PDB entry 6UG8 | X-ray diffraction, 1.89 A resolution | chains L and H

== Chain L ==
Name: ch28/11 Fab light chain
Organism: Mus musculus
Notes: antibody fragment or engineered binder
Chain sequence (213 residues; row label = number of the first residue in the row):
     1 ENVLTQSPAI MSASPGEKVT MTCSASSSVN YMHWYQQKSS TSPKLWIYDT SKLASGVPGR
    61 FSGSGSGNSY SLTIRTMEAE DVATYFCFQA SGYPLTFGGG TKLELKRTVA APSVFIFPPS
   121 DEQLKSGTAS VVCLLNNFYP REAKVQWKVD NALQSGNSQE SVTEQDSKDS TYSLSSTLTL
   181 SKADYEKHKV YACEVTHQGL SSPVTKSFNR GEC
Not modelled in the structure: 213
Cystine bridges: Cys23-Cys87, Cys133-Cys193

== Chain H ==
Name: ch28/11 Fab heavy chain
Organism: Mus musculus
Notes: antibody fragment or engineered binder
Chain sequence (218 residues; row label = number of the first residue in the row):
     1 QVQLKESGPG LVAPSQSLSI TCTVSGFSLN SYGVSWVRQP PGKGLEWLGV IWGDGSTNYH
    61 SALMSRLRIS KDNSKRQVFL KLNSLQTDDT ATYYCTKPGS GYAFAYWGQG TLVTVSSAST
   121 KGPSVFPLAP SSKSTSGGTA ALGCLVKDYF PEPVTVSWNS GALTSGVHTF PAVLQSSGLY
   181 SLSSVVTVPS SSLGTQTYIC NVNHKPSNTK VDKKVEPA
Not modelled in the structure: 133-137
Cystine bridges: Cys22-Cys95, Cys144-Cys200

== How chain L and chain H interact ==
Residue-residue contacts (59; chain L residue first):
  Glu1(L) with His60(H), salt bridge
  His33(L) with Gly101(H), hydrogen bond (side chain-backbone); Ala103(H)
  Tyr35(L) with Ala103(H); Phe104(H), hydrogen bond (side chain-backbone); Trp107(H), hydrophobic
  Gln37(L) with Gln39(H), hydrogen bond; Tyr94(H)
  Thr41(L) with Tyr94(H)
  Ser42(L) with Tyr94(H); Gly108(H), hydrogen bond (side chain-backbone); Gln109(H), hydrogen bond (side chain-backbone)
  Pro43(L) with Leu45(H), hydrophobic; Trp107(H)
  Leu45(L) with Ala103(H), hydrophobic; Phe104(H); Ala105(H), hydrophobic
  Tyr48(L) with Ser100(H); Gly101(H)
  Asp49(L) with Gly101(H)
  Phe86(L) with Leu45(H), hydrophobic
  Phe88(L) with Phe104(H), hydrophobic
  Tyr93(L) with Trp47(H), hydrophobic; Trp52(H), hydrogen bond; Asn58(H), hydrogen bond
  Pro94(L) with Trp47(H), hydrophobic; His60(H)
  Leu95(L) with Trp47(H)
  Phe97(L) with Leu45(H); Trp47(H)
  Phe115(L) with Ala141(H), hydrophobic
  Phe117(L) with Leu128(H), hydrophobic; Ala129(H); Ala141(H)
  Ser120(L) with Phe126(H); Pro127(H)
  Glu122(L) with Lys213(H), salt bridge
  Gln123(L) with Phe126(H); Lys147(H)
  Ser130(L) with Leu145(H); Lys147(H)
  Val132(L) with Leu128(H), hydrophobic
  Leu134(L) with Ala141(H), hydrophobic; Phe170(H), hydrophobic; Val185(H), hydrophobic
  Asn136(L) with His168(H); Thr187(H)
  Asn137(L) with His168(H), hydrogen bond
  Gln159(L) with Val173(H); Gln175(H), hydrogen bond
  Ser161(L) with Phe170(H); Pro171(H), hydrogen bond (side chain-backbone)
  Val162(L) with Pro171(H)
  Thr163(L) with Phe170(H)
  Asp166(L) with His168(H)
  Ser173(L) with His168(H), hydrogen bond; Phe170(H)
  Leu174(L) with Phe170(H)
  Ser175(L) with Phe170(H)
Also at the interface, not in a pair above, chain L (37 interface residues in all): Ser40, Ala90, Glu160
Also at the interface, not in a pair above, chain H (42 interface residues in all): Val37, Gly44, Glu46, Val50, Tyr102, Gly110, Val125, Thr139, Ala140, Leu142, Thr169, Leu174

== Overview ==
37 residues of chain L and 42 residues of chain H are in contact; the contacts include 11 hydrogen bonds and 2
salt bridges. Polar pairs include Glu1(L)-His60(H), Glu122(L)-Lys213(H) and His33(L)-Gly101(H).
Chain L is ch28/11 Fab light chain and chain H is ch28/11 Fab heavy chain, both from Mus musculus; the
structure, Complex of ch28/11 Fab and SSEA-4 (monoclinic form), was determined by X-ray diffraction, deposited
together with 6UG7, 6UG9 and 6UGA.
